PDB entry 7VA4 | electron microscopy, 14.00 A resolution (very low resolution: no residue pairs are listed; an interface is given only as per-side residue counts) | chains J and O of the 34 polymer chains in the assembly

== Chain J ==
Molecule: 539-nt DNA strand
Organism: Homo sapiens
Sequence (539 nucleotides; each row starts with the number of its first residue):
     1 AACCCTAACC CTAACCCTAA CCCTAACCCT AACCCTAACC CTAACCCTAA CCCTAACCCT
    61 AACCCTAACC CTAACCCTAA CCCTAACCCT AACCCTAACC CTAACCCTAA CCCTAACCCT
   121 AACCCTAACC CTAACCCTAA CCCTAACCCT AACCCTAACC CTAACCCTAA CCCTAACCCT
   181 AACCCTAACC CTAACCCTAA CCCTAACCCT AACCCTAACC CTAACCCTAA CCCTAACCCT
   241 AACCCTAACC CTAACCCTAA CCCTAACCCT AACCCTAACC CTAACCCTAA CCCTAACCCT
   301 AACCCTAACC CTAACCCTAA CCCTAACCCT AACCCTAACC CTAACCCTAA CCCTAACCCT
   361 AACCCTAACC CTAACCCTAA CCCTAACCCT AACCCTAACC CTAACCCTAA CCCTAACCCT
   421 AACCATAACC CTAACCCTAA CCCTAACCCT AACCCTAACC CTAACCCTAA CCCTAACCCT
   481 AACCCTAACC CTAACCCTAA CCCTAACCCT AACCCTAACC CTAACCCTAA CCCTAACCC

== Chain O ==
Name: Histone H3.1
Organism: Homo sapiens
Reference sequence: P68431 (H31_HUMAN); residues 0-135 here correspond to UniProt positions 1-136 (UniProt number = residue number + 1)
Chain sequence (136 residues; numbered 0 to 135; the number before each row is that of its first residue; numbering starts at 0):
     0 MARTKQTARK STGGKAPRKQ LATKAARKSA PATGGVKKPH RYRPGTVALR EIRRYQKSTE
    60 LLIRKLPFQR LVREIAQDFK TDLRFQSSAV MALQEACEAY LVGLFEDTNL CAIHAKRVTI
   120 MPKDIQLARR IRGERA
Not modelled in the structure: 0-39

== How chain J and chain O interact ==
At this resolution (14 A) residue pairs are not listed: 12 residues of chain J and 19 of chain O lie at the interface.

== Overview ==
12 residues of chain J face 19 of chain O across their interface.
Chain J is a 539-nt DNA strand and chain O is Histone H3.1, both from Homo sapiens; the structure, Telomeric
tetranucleosome in open state, was determined by electron microscopy, deposited together with 7V90, 7V96,
7V9C, 7V9J, 7V9K and 7V9S.
